5K3V - chains B and D; structure by X-ray diffraction, 1.90 A resolution.

[Chain B (and D)]
Molecule: Pyridoxal 5'-phosphate synthase subunit PDX1.3
From: Arabidopsis thaliana
Notes: EC 4.3.3.6; chain D of this document is another copy of the same molecule, construct and numbering; everything in this record applies to it too
UniProt: Q8L940 (PDX13_ARATH); numbering as in UniProt (aligned over 1-309)
Amino-acid sequence (315 residues; each row starts with the number of its first residue):
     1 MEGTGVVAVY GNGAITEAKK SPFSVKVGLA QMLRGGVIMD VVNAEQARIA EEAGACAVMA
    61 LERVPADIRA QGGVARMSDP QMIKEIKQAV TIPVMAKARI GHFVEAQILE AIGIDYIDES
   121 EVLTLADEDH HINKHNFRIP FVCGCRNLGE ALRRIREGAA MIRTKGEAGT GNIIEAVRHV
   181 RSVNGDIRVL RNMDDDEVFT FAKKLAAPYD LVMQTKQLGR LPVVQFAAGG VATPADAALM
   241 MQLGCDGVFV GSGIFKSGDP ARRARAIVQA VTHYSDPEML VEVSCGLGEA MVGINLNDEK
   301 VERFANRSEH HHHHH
Not modelled in the structure: 1-21, 296-315 (chain D: 1-19, 297-315)
Construct notes: expression tag (310-315)
Curated features (UniProtKB/Swiss-Prot):
  - active site: Lys-97 (Schiff-base intermediate with D-ribose 5-phosphate)
  - binding site (D-ribose 5-phosphate): Asp-40, Gly-169, Gly-230, Gly-251, Ser-252
  - binding site (D-glyceraldehyde 3-phosphate): Arg-181
  - modified residue: Met-1 (N-acetylmethionine)
  - mutagenesis: Gly-54 (G54S: In rsr4-1; strongly reduced oligomerization and 63% reduction in pyridoxal biosynthesis)

[Interface between chain B and chain D]
Pairs across the interface - 54 pairs, chain B then chain D:
  Thr-170(B) / Val-74(D)
  Gly-171(B) / Val-74(D)
  Gly-171(B) / Arg-76(D)  hydrogen bond (backbone-side chain)
  Asn-172(B) / Val-74(D)
  Asn-172(B) / Thr-124(D)
  Asn-172(B) / Leu-125(D)
  Ile-173(B) / Arg-99(D)
  Ile-173(B) / Ala-126(D)  hydrophobic
  Ile-174(B) / Leu-125(D)
  Ile-174(B) / Ala-126(D)
  Val-177(B) / Ala-126(D)
  Val-177(B) / Asp-127(D)
  Arg-178(B) / Glu-128(D)  salt bridge
  Arg-181(B) / Phe-103(D)
  Arg-181(B) / Asp-127(D)  salt bridge
  Arg-181(B) / His-130(D)
  Ala-232(B) / Arg-76(D)
  Thr-233(B) / Arg-76(D)
  Ala-235(B) / His-102(D)
  Ala-235(B) / Val-104(D)
  Ala-235(B) / Glu-105(D)
  Ala-235(B) / Ile-108(D)  hydrophobic
  Asp-236(B) / Arg-99(D)  salt bridge
  Asp-236(B) / His-102(D)  salt bridge
  Leu-239(B) / His-102(D)
  Leu-239(B) / Phe-103(D)  hydrophobic
  Leu-239(B) / Val-104(D)  hydrophobic
  Gln-242(B) / Phe-103(D)
  Gln-242(B) / Val-104(D)
  Gln-242(B) / Gln-107(D)  hydrogen bond
  Leu-243(B) / Phe-103(D)  hydrophobic
  Pro-277(B) / Gln-107(D)
  Pro-277(B) / Ala-111(D)  hydrophobic
  Glu-278(B) / Ala-111(D)
  Leu-280(B) / Val-104(D)  hydrophobic
  Leu-280(B) / Ile-108(D)  hydrophobic
  Val-281(B) / Ile-108(D)
  Val-281(B) / Ala-111(D)  hydrophobic
  Ser-284(B) / Asp-79(D)
  Ser-284(B) / Pro-80(D)
  Cys-285(B) / Asp-79(D)
  Cys-285(B) / Gln-81(D)
  Cys-285(B) / Lys-84(D)  hydrogen bond
  Gly-286(B) / Asp-79(D)  hydrogen bond (backbone-side chain)
  Gly-286(B) / Gln-81(D)
  Leu-287(B) / Asp-79(D)  hydrogen bond (backbone-side chain)
  Ala-290(B) / Arg-76(D)
  Met-291(B) / Arg-76(D)  hydrogen bond (backbone-side chain)
  Val-292(B) / Gly-73(D)
  Val-292(B) / Val-74(D)  hydrogen bond (backbone-backbone)
  Gly-293(B) / Gly-73(D)
  Ile-294(B) / Val-74(D)
  Asn-295(B) / Gly-73(D)
  Asn-295(B) / Thr-124(D)
Other interface residues (no listed pair), chain B (31 interface residues in all): Ala-238, Gly-288
Other interface residues (no listed pair), chain D (24 interface residues in all): Gly-101, Ile-112, Asp-129

[Summary]
31 residues of chain B face 24 of chain D across their interface, with 7 hydrogen bonds and 4 salt bridges.
Polar pairs include Arg-178(B)/Glu-128(D), Arg-181(B)/Asp-127(D) and Asp-236(B)/Arg-99(D).
Chain B and chain D are both Pyridoxal 5'-phosphate synthase subunit PDX1.3 (Arabidopsis thaliana); the
structure, apo-PDX1.3 (Arabidopsis), was determined by X-ray diffraction together with 5K2Z from the same
study.
